Entry 7ED9 (X-ray diffraction, 2.02 A resolution); this record covers chain A.

Chain A:
Protein: Probable kinase
Organism: Thermus thermophilus (strain HB8 / ATCC 27634 / DSM 579)
UniProt: Q5SLS9 (Q5SLS9_THET8); residue numbers follow UniProt; this construct covers 1-198
Amino-acid sequence (219 residues; row label = number of the first residue in the row; numbers below 1 keep their minus sign (Met-20 is residue -20)):
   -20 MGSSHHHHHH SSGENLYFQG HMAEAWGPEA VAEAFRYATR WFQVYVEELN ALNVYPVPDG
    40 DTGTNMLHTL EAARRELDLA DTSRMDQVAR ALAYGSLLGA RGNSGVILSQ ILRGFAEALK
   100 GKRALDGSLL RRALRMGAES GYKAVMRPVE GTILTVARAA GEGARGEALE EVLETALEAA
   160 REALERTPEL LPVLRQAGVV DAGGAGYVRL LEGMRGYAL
Disordered / not traced: -20 to -2
Construct notes: initiating methionine (-20); expression tag (-19 to 0)
Bound ions: Mg2+ site 1: Asn32, Asp38, Asp40 (together with ADP); Mg2+ site 2: Asp38, Asp40 (together with ADP)
Residues lining bound ligands: ADP (adenosine-5'-diphosphate): Asn32, Tyr34, Pro35, Val36, Asp38, Asp40, Thr41, Asn44, Arg80, Gly81, Asn82, Ser83, Ile86, Val124, Arg126, Pro127, Val128, Thr131, Ile132, Leu133, Asp180, Ala181, Gly182, Gly183

In short:
Ligands of chain A: ADP. The Mg2+ site 1 is built by Asn32, Asp38 and Asp40. The Mg2+ site 2 is built by Asp38
and Asp40.
Chain A is Probable kinase (Thermus thermophilus (strain HB8 / ATCC 27634 / DSM 579)); the structure, Crystal
structure of selenomethionine-labeled Thermus thermophilus FakA ATP-binding domain, was determined by X-ray
diffraction, deposited together with 7ED6.
